Entry 4NUT (X-ray diffraction, 1.55 A resolution); this record covers chains A and B.

Chain A:
Name: 13 kDa ribonucleoprotein-associated protein
Organism: Saccharomyces cerevisiae
UniProt: P39990 (SNU13_YEAST); numbering as in UniProt (aligned over 1-126)
Amino-acid sequence (129 residues; row label = number of the first residue in the row; numbers below 1 keep their minus sign (Gly-2 is residue -2)):
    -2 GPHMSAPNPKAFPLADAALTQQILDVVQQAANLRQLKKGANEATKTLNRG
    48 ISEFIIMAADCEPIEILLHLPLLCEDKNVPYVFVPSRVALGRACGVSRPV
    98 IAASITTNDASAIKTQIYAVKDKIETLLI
Disordered / not traced: -2 to 3, 126
Differences from the reference sequence: expression tag (-2 to 0)
What the authors report for this chain:
  - mutagenesis - E72A: decreased growth (citing earlier work)

Chain B:
Name: Ribosome assembly 1 protein
Organism: Saccharomyces cerevisiae
Notes: fragment: PEP domain
UniProt: Q08932 (RSA1_YEAST); residue numbers follow UniProt; this construct covers 238-290
Amino-acid sequence (57 residues; row label = number of the first residue in the row):
   234 GPHMTDEDVKKWREERKKMWLLKISNNKQKHMQEMGIKEDELKSQPSIFK
   284 ESRKEKQ
Disordered / not traced: 234-238, 266-290
Differences from the reference sequence: expression tag (234-237)
What the authors report for this chain:
  - mutagenesis - R249A: decreased growth (citing earlier work)

Interface between chain A and chain B:
Contacting residue pairs (31):
  Pro6(A) with Val242(B), hydrophobic; Arg246(B), hydrogen bond (backbone-side chain)
  Lys7(A) with Val242(B); Trp245(B)
  Phe9(A) with Arg246(B); Arg249(B)
  Leu65(A) with Trp245(B)
  Pro68(A) with Arg249(B)
  Leu69(A) with Arg249(B)
  Glu72(A) with Arg249(B), salt bridge; Met252(B); Lys256(B), hydrogen bond (backbone-side chain)
  Asn75(A) with Lys256(B), hydrogen bond (side chain-backbone); Lys261(B)
  Val76(A) with Ile257(B)
  Pro77(A) with Ile257(B), hydrophobic
  Tyr78(A) with Arg249(B); Trp253(B), hydrogen bond (backbone-side chain); Ile257(B), hydrophobic
  Tyr115(A) with Asn259(B), hydrogen bond (backbone-side chain)
  Lys118(A) with Trp253(B); Ile257(B), hydrogen bond (side chain-backbone); Asn259(B), hydrogen bond
  Asp119(A) with Asn259(B), hydrogen bond
  Ile121(A) with Trp253(B), hydrophobic
  Glu122(A) with Trp253(B); Leu254(B); Ser258(B), hydrogen bond; Asn260(B); His264(B), salt bridge
  Leu125(A) with Lys250(B)
Interface residues without a listed pair, chain A (20 interface residues in all): Pro10, Cys71, Asp73
The authors on this interface:
  - residue pairs: Pro10(A)-Trp253(B) (hydrophobic contact), Leu65(A)-Trp245(B) (hydrophobic contact), Leu69(A)-Trp245(B) (hydrophobic contact), Glu72(A)-Arg249(B) (salt bridge), Pro77(A)-Trp253(B) (hydrophobic contact), Tyr78(A)-Trp253(B) (hydrophobic contact), Lys118(A)-Trp253(B) (hydrophobic contact), Glu122(A)-Trp253(B) (hydrophobic contact), Leu125(A)-Trp253(B) (hydrophobic contact)
  - interface residues, chain A: Lys118(A), Asp119(A), Glu122(A)
  - interface residues, chain B: Trp253(B), Ile257(B), Ser258(B), Asn259(B)
  - hot spots on chain B (mutagenesis) - I257A: decreased binding to 13 kDa ribonucleoprotein-associated protein (chain A) (citing earlier work)

Overview:
20 residues of chain A and 15 residues of chain B are in contact, with 9 hydrogen bonds and 2 salt bridges.
Among the polar pairs are Glu72(A)-Arg249(B), Glu122(A)-His264(B) and Pro6(A)-Arg246(B). The authors report
hydrophobic contacts between Pro10(A) and Trp253(B), Leu65(A) and Trp245(B) and Leu69(A) and Trp245(B) among
others; a salt bridge between Glu72(A) and Arg249(B). From the paper: E72A of chain A reduces growth;
interface residues Lys118(A), Asp119(A) and Trp253(B) among others; 3 substitutions were tested in all.
Chain A is 13 kDa ribonucleoprotein-associated protein and chain B is Ribosome assembly 1 protein, both from
Saccharomyces cerevisiae; the structure, Crystal structure of the complex between Snu13p and the PEP domain of
Rsa1, was determined by X-ray diffraction.
